Entry 7TKH (electron microscopy, 4.40 A resolution (low resolution: residue-level contacts below are approximate; hydrogen-bond / salt-bridge calls are withheld)); this record covers chains C and D of the 27 polymer chains in the assembly.

== Chain C ==
Protein: ATP synthase subunit alpha
Organism: Saccharomyces cerevisiae
UniProtKB: P07251 (ATPA_YEAST); residues 1-510 here correspond to UniProt positions 36-545 (UniProt number = residue number + 35)
Amino-acid sequence (510 residues; row label = number of the first residue in the row):
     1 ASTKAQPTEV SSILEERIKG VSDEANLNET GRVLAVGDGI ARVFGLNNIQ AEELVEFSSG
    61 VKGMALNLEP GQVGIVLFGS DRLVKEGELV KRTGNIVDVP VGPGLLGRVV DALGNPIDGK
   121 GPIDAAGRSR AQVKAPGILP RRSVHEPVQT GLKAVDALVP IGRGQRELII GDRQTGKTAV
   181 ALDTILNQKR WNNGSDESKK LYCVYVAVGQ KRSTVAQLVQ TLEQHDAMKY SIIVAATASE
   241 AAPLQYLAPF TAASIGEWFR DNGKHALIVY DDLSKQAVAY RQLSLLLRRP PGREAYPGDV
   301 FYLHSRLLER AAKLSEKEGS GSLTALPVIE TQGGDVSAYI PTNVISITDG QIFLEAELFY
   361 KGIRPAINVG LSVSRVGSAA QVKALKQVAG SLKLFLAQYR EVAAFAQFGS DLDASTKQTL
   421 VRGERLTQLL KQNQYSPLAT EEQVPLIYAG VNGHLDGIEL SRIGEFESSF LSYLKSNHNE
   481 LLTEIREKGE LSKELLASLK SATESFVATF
Not modelled in the structure: 1-11, 408-409, 510
Swiss-Prot annotation at these positions:
  - binding site (ATP): Gly171 to Thr178
  - site: Ser372 (Required for activity)
  - modified residue (Phosphoserine): Ser22, Ser143

== Chain D ==
Protein: ATP synthase subunit beta
Organism: Saccharomyces cerevisiae
Notes: EC 7.1.2.2
UniProtKB: P00830 (ATPB_YEAST); residues 1-478 here correspond to UniProt positions 34-511 (UniProt number = residue number + 33)
Amino-acid sequence (478 residues; row label = number of the first residue in the row):
     1 ASAAQSTPIT GKVTAVIGAI VDVHFEQSEL PAILNALEIK TPQGKLVLEV AQHLGENTVR
    61 TIAMDGTEGL VRGEKVLDTG GPISVPVGRE TLGRIINVIG EPIDERGPIK SKLRKPIHAD
   121 PPSFAEQSTS AEILETGIKV VDLLAPYARG GKIGLFGGAG VGKTVFIQEL INNIAKAHGG
   181 FSVFTGVGER TREGNDLYRE MKETGVINLE GESKVALVFG QMNEPPGARA RVALTGLTIA
   241 EYFRDEEGQD VLLFIDNIFR FTQAGSEVSA LLGRIPSAVG YQPTLATDMG LLQERITTTK
   301 KGSVTSVQAV YVPADDLTDP APATTFAHLD ATTVLSRGIS ELGIYPAVDP LDSKSRLLDA
   361 AVVGQEHYDV ASKVQETLQT YKSLQDIIAI LGMDELSEQD KLTVERARKI QRFLSQPFAV
   421 AEVFTGIPGK LVRLKDTVAS FKAVLEGKYD NIPEHAFYMV GGIEDVVAKA EKLAAEAN
Not modelled in the structure: 1-6, 476-478
Swiss-Prot annotation at these positions:
  - binding site (ATP): Gly157 to Thr164
  - modified residue: Thr79 (Phosphothreonine), Thr204 (Phosphothreonine), Ser340 (Phosphoserine)

== Interface between chain C and chain D ==
Contacting residue pairs - 15 pairs, chain C then chain D:
  Ile49(C) with Leu70(D); Val71(D); Arg72(D)
  Gln50(C) with Gly69(D); Leu70(D)
  Ala51(C) with Glu68(D); Gly69(D); Leu70(D)
  Leu68(C) with Ala15(D); Val16(D); Ile17(D)
  Glu69(C) with Thr14(D)
  Pro70(C) with Thr14(D)
  Arg293(C) with Val279(D)
  Ser346(C) with Ala159(D)
Other interface residues (no listed pair), chain C (12 interface residues in all): Asn47, Leu66, Asn67, Gly292

== In short ==
12 residues of chain C face 11 of chain D across their interface. From UniProt: 8 ATP-binding residues on
chain C; 8 ATP-binding residues on chain D.
Here chain C is ATP synthase subunit alpha and chain D is ATP synthase subunit beta, both from Saccharomyces
cerevisiae. Entry 7TKH (Yeast ATP synthase State 2catalytic(b) with 10 mM ATP backbone model) was determined
by electron microscopy, deposited together with 7TJS, 7TJT, 7TJU, 7TJV, 7TJW, 7TJX and 30 further entries.
